PDB entry 7TI8 | electron microscopy, 3.50 A resolution | chains F and G of the 8 polymer chains in the assembly

== Chain F (and G) ==
Molecule: Proliferating cell nuclear antigen
From: Saccharomyces cerevisiae
Notes: chain G of this document is another copy of the same molecule, construct and numbering; everything in this record applies to it too
UniProt: P15873 (PCNA_YEAST); residue numbers follow UniProt; this construct covers 1-258
Chain sequence (264 residues; row label = number of the first residue in the row; numbers below 1 keep their minus sign (Gly-5 is residue -5)):
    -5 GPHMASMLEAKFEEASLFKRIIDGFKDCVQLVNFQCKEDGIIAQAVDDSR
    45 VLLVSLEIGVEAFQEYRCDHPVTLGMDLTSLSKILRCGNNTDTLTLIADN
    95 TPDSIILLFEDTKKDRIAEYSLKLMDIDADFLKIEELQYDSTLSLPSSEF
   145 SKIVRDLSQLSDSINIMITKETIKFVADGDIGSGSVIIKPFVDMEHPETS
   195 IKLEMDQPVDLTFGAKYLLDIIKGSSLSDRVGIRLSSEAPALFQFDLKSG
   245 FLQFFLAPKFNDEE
Unresolved in the structure: -5 to 0, 257-258 (chain G: -5 to 0, 173-175, 257-258)
Construct notes: expression tag (-5 to 0)
Swiss-Prot annotation at these positions:
  - DNA-binding region: Arg61 to Arg80
  - cross-link (Glycyl lysine isopeptide (Lys-Gly)): Lys127 (interchain with G-Cter in SUMO), Lys164 (interchain with G-Cter in SUMO)

== Chain F / chain G interface ==
Pairs across the interface (24):
  Glu143(F) - Lys108(G)  salt bridge
  Lys146(F) - Cys81(G)  hydrogen bond (side chain-backbone)
  Lys146(F) - Asn83(G)
  Ile147(F) - Arg110(G)
  Gly173(F) - Lys117(G)  hydrogen bond (backbone-side chain)
  Asp174(F) - Lys117(G)  hydrogen bond (backbone-side chain)
  Ile175(F) - Lys117(G)
  Gly176(F) - Ser115(G)
  Ser177(F) - Tyr114(G)
  Ser177(F) - Ser115(G)  hydrogen bond (backbone-backbone)
  Gly178(F) - Glu113(G)
  Gly178(F) - Tyr114(G)
  Ser179(F) - Ile111(G)
  Ser179(F) - Ala112(G)
  Ser179(F) - Glu113(G)  hydrogen bond (backbone-backbone)
  Val180(F) - Ile111(G)
  Val180(F) - Ala112(G)  hydrophobic
  Ile181(F) - Asp109(G)
  Ile181(F) - Arg110(G)
  Ile181(F) - Ile111(G)  hydrogen bond (backbone-backbone)
  Ile182(F) - Lys108(G)
  Ile182(F) - Asp109(G)
  Lys183(F) - Asp109(G)
  Phe185(F) - Lys108(G)
Interface residues without a listed pair, chain F (20 interface residues in all): Asp150, Leu151, Gln153, Leu154, Ile195
Interface residues without a listed pair, chain G (15 interface residues in all): Ser74, Lys77, Ile78, Leu116

== In short ==
The interface between chain F and chain G involves 20 residues on one side and 15 on the other; the contacts
include 6 hydrogen bonds and 1 salt bridge. Among the polar pairs are Glu143(F)-Lys108(G), Lys146(F)-Cys81(G)
and Gly173(F)-Lys117(G).
Chain F and chain G are both Proliferating cell nuclear antigen (Saccharomyces cerevisiae); the structure,
Structure of the yeast clamp loader (Replication Factor C RFC) bound to the open sliding clamp ..., was
determined by electron microscopy together with 7THJ, 7THV, 7TIB, 7TIC, 7TID and 7TKU from the same study.
